9B7M - chains C and F of the 8 polymer chains in the assembly; structure by electron microscopy, 2.82 A resolution.

Chain C (and F):
Molecule: Capsid protein VP1
Organism: Adeno-associated virus
Notes: chain F of this document is another copy of the same molecule, construct and numbering; everything in this record applies to it too
UniProtKB: Q6JC22 (Q6JC22_9VIRU); residues 203-736 here = UniProt positions 203-736
Chain sequence (534 residues; row label = number of the first residue in the row):
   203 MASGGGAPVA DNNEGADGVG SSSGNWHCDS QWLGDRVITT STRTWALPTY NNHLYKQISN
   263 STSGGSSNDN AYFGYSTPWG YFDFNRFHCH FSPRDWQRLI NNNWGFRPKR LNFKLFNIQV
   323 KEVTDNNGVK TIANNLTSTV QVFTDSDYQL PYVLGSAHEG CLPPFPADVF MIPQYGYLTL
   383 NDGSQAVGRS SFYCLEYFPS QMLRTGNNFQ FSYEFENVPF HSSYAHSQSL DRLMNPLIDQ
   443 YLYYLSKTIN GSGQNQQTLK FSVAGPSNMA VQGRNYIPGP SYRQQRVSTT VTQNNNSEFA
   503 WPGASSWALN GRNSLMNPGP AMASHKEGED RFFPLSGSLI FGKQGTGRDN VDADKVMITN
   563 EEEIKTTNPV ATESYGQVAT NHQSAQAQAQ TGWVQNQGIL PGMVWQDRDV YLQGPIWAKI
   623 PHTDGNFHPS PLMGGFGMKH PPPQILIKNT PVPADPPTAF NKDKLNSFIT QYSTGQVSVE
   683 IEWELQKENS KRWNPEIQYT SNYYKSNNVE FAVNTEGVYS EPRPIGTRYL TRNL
Disordered / not traced: 203-218, 657-668
Ion coordination: Ca2+: Asn562, Glu565 (shared with 1 residue of chain H)
From the paper describing this entry:
  - conformationally variable residues (side-chain flip): Asn704 to Lys707
  - mutagenesis - Q588R: abolished binding to Fab1-1

Chain C / chain F interface:
Pairs across the interface (69):
  Asp231(C) - Lys693(F)
  Ser294(C) - Trp695(F)
  Pro295(C) - Trp695(F)
  Pro295(C) - Pro697(F)
  Arg296(C) - Glu690(F)  salt bridge
  Arg296(C) - Arg694(F)
  Arg296(C) - Trp695(F)  hydrogen bond (backbone-backbone)
  Arg296(C) - Asn696(F)
  Arg296(C) - Glu698(F)  salt bridge
  Arg296(C) - Leu732(F)
  Gln299(C) - Pro697(F)
  Gln299(C) - Glu698(F)  hydrogen bond (side chain-backbone)
  Gln299(C) - Gln700(F)
  Arg300(C) - Glu690(F)  salt bridge
  Arg300(C) - Ser692(F)  hydrogen bond (side chain-backbone)
  Asn303(C) - Gln700(F)
  Asn304(C) - Asn304(F)  hydrogen bond
  Pro366(C) - Trp695(F)
  Pro368(C) - Trp695(F)
  Glu529(C) - Tyr705(F)  hydrogen bond
  Lys567(C) - Tyr705(F)
  Glu690(C) - Arg296(F)  salt bridge
  Ser692(C) - Arg300(F)  hydrogen bond (backbone-side chain)
  Lys693(C) - Asp231(F)  salt bridge
  Arg694(C) - Arg296(F)
  Trp695(C) - Ser294(F)
  Trp695(C) - Pro295(F)
  Trp695(C) - Arg296(F)  hydrogen bond (backbone-backbone)
  Trp695(C) - Pro366(F)
  Trp695(C) - Pro368(F)
  Trp695(C) - Phe713(F)
  Trp695(C) - Tyr721(F)  hydrogen bond
  Asn696(C) - Arg296(F)
  Asn696(C) - Val711(F)
  Asn696(C) - Glu712(F)
  Asn696(C) - Phe713(F)
  Pro697(C) - Pro295(F)
  Pro697(C) - Gln299(F)
  Pro697(C) - Tyr701(F)  hydrophobic
  Pro697(C) - Ser703(F)
  Pro697(C) - Phe713(F)
  Glu698(C) - Arg296(F)  salt bridge
  Glu698(C) - Gln299(F)  hydrogen bond (backbone-side chain)
  Glu698(C) - Thr702(F)
  Glu698(C) - Ser703(F)  hydrogen bond (backbone-backbone)
  Ile699(C) - Thr702(F)
  Ile699(C) - Ser703(F)
  Ile699(C) - Tyr705(F)  hydrophobic
  Gln700(C) - Gln299(F)
  Gln700(C) - Asn303(F)  hydrogen bond
  Gln700(C) - Tyr701(F)
  Gln700(C) - Thr702(F)  hydrogen bond (backbone-side chain)
  Tyr701(C) - Pro697(F)  hydrophobic
  Tyr701(C) - Gln700(F)
  Thr702(C) - Glu698(F)
  Thr702(C) - Ile699(F)
  Thr702(C) - Gln700(F)  hydrogen bond (side chain-backbone)
  Ser703(C) - Pro697(F)  hydrogen bond (side chain-backbone)
  Ser703(C) - Glu698(F)  hydrogen bond (backbone-backbone)
  Ser703(C) - Ile699(F)
  Tyr705(C) - Glu529(F)
  Tyr705(C) - Ile699(F)  hydrophobic
  Val711(C) - Asn696(F)
  Glu712(C) - Asn696(F)
  Phe713(C) - Trp695(F)
  Phe713(C) - Asn696(F)
  Phe713(C) - Pro697(F)
  Tyr721(C) - Trp695(F)  hydrogen bond
  Leu732(C) - Arg296(F)
Also at the interface, not in a pair above, chain C (33 interface residues in all): Cys230, Phe367
Also at the interface, not in a pair above, chain F (33 interface residues in all): Cys230, Phe367, Lys567

In short:
The chain C/chain F interface involves 33 residues from each chain, with 16 hydrogen bonds and 6 salt bridges.
Polar pairs include Arg296(C)-Glu690(F), Arg296(C)-Glu698(F) and Arg300(C)-Glu690(F). Asn562(C) and Glu565(C)
form the Ca2+ site. The paper reports that Q588R of chain C abolishes binding to Fab1-1; conformational
variability at Asn704(C).
Chain C and chain F are both Capsid protein VP1 (Adeno-associated virus); the structure, Fab2-3 in complex
with the capsid of Adeno-associated virus type 9, was determined by electron microscopy, deposited together
with 9B6N, 9B6O, 9B6Q, 9B6R, 9B6S, 9B6T and 9 further entries.
